PDB entry 4JI3 | X-ray diffraction, 3.35 A resolution | chains A and C of the 21 polymer chains in the assembly

== Chain A ==
Molecule: 16S rRNA
Organism: Thermus thermophilus
Sequence (1522 nucleotides; each row starts with the number of its first residue; note: 42 numbers in that range are skipped by the numbering (no residue carries them; nothing is unmodelled there); a row labelled like 190A-190L holds insertion residues (190A, then the next letters in order); numbering starts at 0):
     0 UUUGUUGGAGAGUUUGAUCCUGGCUCAGGGUGAACGCUGGCGGCGUGCCU
    50 AAGACAUGCAAGUCGUGCGGG
    73 CCGCGGGGUUUU
    88 ACUCCG
    95 UGGUC
   101 AGCGGCGGACGGGUGAGUAACGCGUGGGU
  129A G
   130 ACCUACCCGGAAGAGGGGGACAACCCGGGGAAACUCGGGCUAAUCCCCCA
   180 UGUGGACCCGC
190A-190L CCCUUGGGGUGU
   191 GUCCAAAGGGCUUU
   216 GCCCGCUUCCGGAUGGGCCCGCGUCCCAUCAGCUAGUUGGUGGGGUAAUG
   266 GCCCACCAAGGCGACGACGGGUAGCCGGUCUGAGAGGAUGGCCGGCCACA
   316 GGGGCACUGAGACACGGGCCCCACUCCUACGGGAGGCAGCAGUUAGGAAU
   366 CUUCCGCAAUGGGCGCAAGCCUGACGGAGCGACGCCGCUUGGAGGAAGAA
   416 GCCCUUCGGGGUGUAAACUCCUGAA
   442 CCCGGGACGAAACCCCCGACGA
   474 GGGGACUGACGGUACCGGG
   494 GUAAUAGCGCCGGCCAACUCCGUGCCAGCAGCCGCGGUAAUACGGAGGGC
   544 GCGAGCGUUACCCGGAUUCACUGGGCGUAAAGGGCGUGUAGGCGGCCUGG
   594 GGCGUCCCAUGUGAAAGACCACGGCUCAACCGUGGGGGAGCGUGGGAUAC
   644 GCUCAGGCUAGACGGUGGGAGAGGGUGGUGGAAUUCCCGGAGUAGCGGUG
   694 AAAUGCGCAGAUACCGGGAGGAACGCCGAUGGCGAAGGCAGCCACCUGGU
   744 CCACCCGUGACGCUGAGGCGCGAAAGCGUGGGGAGCAAACCGGAUUAGAU
   794 ACCCGGGUAGUCCACGCCCUAAACGAUGCGCGCUAGGUCUCUGGGUCU
   848 CCUGGGGGCCGAAGCUAACGCGUUAAGCGCGCCGCCUGGGGAGUACGGCC
   898 GCAAGGCUGAAACUCAAAGGAAUUGACGGGGGCCCGCACAAGCGGUGGAG
   948 CAUGUGGUUUAAUUCGAAGXAACGCGAAGAACCUUACCAGGCCUUGACAU
   998 GCUAGG
 1003A G
  1004 AACCCGGGUGAAAGCCUGGGGUGCCCC
1030A-1030D GCGA
  1031 GGGGAGCCCUAGCACAGGUGCUGCAUGGCCGUCGUCAGCUCGUGCCGUGA
  1081 GGUGUUGGGUUAAGUCCCGCAACGAGCGCAACCCCCGCCGUUAGUUGCCA
  1131 GCGGUUCGGCCGGGCACUCUAACGGGACUGCCCGCGAAA
  1171 GCGGGAGGAAGGAGGGGACGACGUCUGGUCAGCAUGGCCCUUACGGCCUG
  1221 GGCGACACACGUGCUACAAUGCCCACUACAAAGCGAUGCCACCCGGCAAC
  1271 GGGGAGCUAAUCGCAAAAAGGUGGGCCCAGUUCGGAUUGGGGUCUGCAAC
  1321 CCGACCCCAUGAAGCCGGAAUCGCUAGUAAUCGCGGAUCAG
 1361A C
  1362 CAUGCCGCGGUGAAUACGUUCCCGGGCCUUGUACACACXGCCXGUXACGC
  1412 CAUGGGAGCGGGCUCUACCCGAAGUCGCCGGG
  1446 AGCCUACGGG
  1459 CAGGCGCCGAGGGUAGGGCCCGUGACUGGGGCGAAGUCGUAACAAGGUAG
  1509 CUGUACCGGAAGGUGCGGCUGGAUCCACUCCUUUCU
Disordered / not traced: 0-4, 1533-1538
Sequence notes: conflict C1534 (A2157 in M26923.1), A1535 (C2158 in M26923.1)
Modified / non-standard residues: PSU (pseudouridine-5'-monophosphate) at position 516, 7MG (7N-methyl-8-hydroguanosine-5'-monophosphate) at position 527, M2G (N2-dimethylguanosine-5'-monophosphate) at position 966, 5MC (5-methylcytidine-5'-monophosphate) at position 967, 2MG (2N-methylguanosine-5'-monophosphate) at position 1207, 5MC (5-methylcytidine-5'-monophosphate) at position 1400, 4OC (4n,o2'-methylcytidine-5'-monophosphate) at position 1402, 5MC (5-methylcytidine-5'-monophosphate) at position 1404, 5MC (5-methylcytidine-5'-monophosphate) at position 1407, UR3 (3-methyluridine-5'-monophoshate) at position 1498, MA6 (6N-dimethyladenosine-5'-monophoshate) at position 1518, MA6 (6N-dimethyladenosine-5'-monophoshate) at position 1519, PSU (pseudouridine-5'-monophosphate) at position 1540, PSU (pseudouridine-5'-monophosphate) at position 1541
Metal / ion sites: Mg2+ site 1 near U5 (its only coordinating residue here); Mg2+ site 2: U12, G22; Mg2+ site 3 near G21 (its only coordinating residue here); Mg2+ site 4 near C48 (its only coordinating residue here); Mg2+ site 5: C58, U387; Mg2+ site 6: A59, U387; Mg2+ site 7: G61, U62, G105; Mg2+ site 8 near G97 (its only coordinating residue here); Mg2+ site 9 near G107 (its only coordinating residue here); Mg2+ site 10: G117, G289; Mg2+ site 11: C121, G124, U125, G236; Mg2+ site 12 near C121 (its only coordinating residue here); 104 more Mg2+ sites not listed
Small-molecule neighbours: streptomycin (SRY): U12, U13, U14, C526, 7MG_527, C912, A913, A914, A915, C1490, G1491
What the authors report for this chain:
  - mutagenesis - C1490U: increased growth

== Chain C ==
Molecule: Ribosomal protein S3
Organism: Thermus thermophilus
UniProtKB: P80372 (CRS3_THET8); residues 1-239 here = UniProt positions 1-239
Amino-acid sequence (239 residues; row label = number of the first residue in the row):
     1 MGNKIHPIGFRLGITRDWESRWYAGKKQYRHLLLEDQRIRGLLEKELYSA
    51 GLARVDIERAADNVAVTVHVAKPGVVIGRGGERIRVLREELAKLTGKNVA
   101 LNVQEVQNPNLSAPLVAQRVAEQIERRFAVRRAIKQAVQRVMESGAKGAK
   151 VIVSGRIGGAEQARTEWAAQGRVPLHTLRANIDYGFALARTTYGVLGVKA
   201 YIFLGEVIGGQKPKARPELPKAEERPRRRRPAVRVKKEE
Disordered / not traced: 1, 208-239

== Chain A / chain C interface ==
Residue-residue contacts (69; chain A residue first):
  U421(A) - Arg126(C)  hydrogen bond to the base
  G530(A) - Glu161(C)  base contact
  A532(A) - Arg127(C)  base contact
  A532(A) - Arg156(C)  salt bridge to the phosphate
  A532(A) - Gly158(C)  hydrogen bond to the base
  A532(A) - Gly159(C)  base contact
  A532(A) - Glu161(C)  phosphate contact
  A532(A) - Thr192(C)  base contact
  A532(A) - Tyr193(C)  base contact
  A1055(A) - Arg156(C)  hydrogen bond to the sugar
  A1055(A) - Ala160(C)  sugar contact
  A1055(A) - Glu161(C)  hydrogen bond to the sugar
  U1056(A) - Gly155(C)  phosphate contact
  U1056(A) - Glu161(C)  phosphate contact
  U1056(A) - Gln162(C)  phosphate contact
  U1056(A) - Ala163(C)  sugar contact
  U1056(A) - Val195(C)  hydrogen bond to the sugar
  G1057(A) - Ser154(C)  phosphate contact
  G1057(A) - Gly155(C)  hydrogen bond to the phosphate
  G1057(A) - Val195(C)  sugar contact
  G1057(A) - Gly197(C)  phosphate contact
  G1058(A) - Ser154(C)  phosphate contact
  G1058(A) - Phe186(C)  sugar contact
  G1058(A) - Gly197(C)  phosphate contact
  G1058(A) - Lys199(C)  salt bridge to the phosphate
  C1059(A) - Lys199(C)  salt bridge to the phosphate
  C1060(A) - Gly2(C)  phosphate contact
  C1060(A) - Asn3(C)  phosphate contact
  G1061(A) - Gly2(C)  phosphate contact
  U1062(A) - Gly2(C)  base contact
  U1062(A) - Asn3(C)  hydrogen bond to the base
  G1106(A) - Arg172(C)  salt bridge to the phosphate
  C1107(A) - Arg172(C)  salt bridge to the phosphate
  C1107(A) - Val173(C)  hydrogen bond to the phosphate
  C1107(A) - Pro174(C)  phosphate contact
  G1108(A) - Pro174(C)  phosphate contact
  G1108(A) - Leu175(C)  hydrogen bond to the phosphate
  G1108(A) - His176(C)  salt bridge to the phosphate
  C1109(A) - His176(C)  salt bridge to the phosphate
  A1111(A) - His176(C)  hydrogen bond to the base
  A1111(A) - Thr177(C)  hydrogen bond to the base
  A1111(A) - Arg179(C)  hydrogen bond to the base
  C1112(A) - His176(C)  hydrogen bond to the base
  C1112(A) - Thr177(C)  base contact
  C1112(A) - Leu178(C)  base contact
  C1112(A) - Arg179(C)  hydrogen bond to the sugar
  C1189(A) - Ile5(C)  sugar contact
  C1189(A) - Phe10(C)  sugar contact
  C1189(A) - His176(C)  sugar contact
  G1190(A) - Asn3(C)  phosphate contact
  G1190(A) - Lys4(C)  hydrogen bond to the phosphate
  G1190(A) - Ile5(C)  hydrogen bond to the phosphate
  G1190(A) - His176(C)  sugar contact
  A1191(A) - Asn3(C)  hydrogen bond to the phosphate
  A1191(A) - Lys4(C)  salt bridge to the phosphate
  C1192(A) - Lys4(C)  salt bridge to the phosphate
  C1192(A) - Lys150(C)  salt bridge to the phosphate
  C1192(A) - Trp167(C)  phosphate contact
  G1193(A) - Asn3(C)  base contact
  G1193(A) - Trp167(C)  hydrogen bond to the phosphate
  U1196(A) - Gln162(C)  base contact
  U1205(A) - Val195(C)  sugar contact
  G1206(A) - Thr192(C)  sugar contact
  G1206(A) - Tyr193(C)  sugar contact
  G1206(A) - Gly194(C)  sugar contact
  G1255(A) - Lys26(C)  salt bridge to the phosphate
  A1256(A) - Lys27(C)  phosphate contact
  U1257(A) - Lys27(C)  salt bridge to the phosphate
  U1278(A) - Lys27(C)  base contact
Other interface residues (no listed pair), chain A (35 interface residues in all): U531, G1064, C1113, A1188, A1204, C1254
Other interface residues (no listed pair), chain C (40 interface residues in all): Arg164, Gly171, Leu188, Thr191, Leu196

== In short ==
Chain A and chain C form an interface of 35 and 40 residues respectively; the contacts include 18 hydrogen
bonds and 12 salt bridges. Polar contacts include U421(A)-Arg126(C), A532(A)-Gly158(C) and U1062(A)-Asn3(C).
Ligands of chain A: streptomycin. U12(A) and G22(A) coordinate Mg2+ site 2. The paper reports that C1490U of
chain A increases growth.
Chain A is 16S rRNA and chain C is Ribosomal protein S3, both from Thermus thermophilus; the structure,
Crystal Structure of 30S ribosomal subunit from Thermus thermophilus, was determined by X-ray diffraction
(same publication as 4JI0, 4JI1, 4JI2, 4JI4, 4JI5, 4JI6, 4JI7 and 4JI8).
